PDB entry 4ILW | X-ray diffraction, 2.10 A resolution | chains A and D

[Chain A]
Protein: Metalloproteinase inhibitor 2
Organism: Homo sapiens
Notes: fragment: Tissue inhibitor of metalloproteinases-2
Reference sequence: P16035 (TIMP2_HUMAN); residues 1-194 here correspond to UniProt positions 27-220 (UniProt number = residue number + 26)
Chain sequence (194 residues; each row starts with the number of its first residue):
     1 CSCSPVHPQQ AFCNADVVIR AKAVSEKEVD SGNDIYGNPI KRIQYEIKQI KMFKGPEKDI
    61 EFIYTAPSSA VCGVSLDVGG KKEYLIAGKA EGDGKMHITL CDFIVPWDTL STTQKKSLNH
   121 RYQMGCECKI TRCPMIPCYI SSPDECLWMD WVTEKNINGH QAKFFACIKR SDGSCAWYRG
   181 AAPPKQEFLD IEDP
Not modelled in the structure: 183-194
Disulfides: C1-C72, C3-C101, C13-C126, C128-C175, C133-C138, C146-C167
Metal / ion sites: Zn2+: C1 (shared with H217(D), H221(D), H227(D) of chain D)
Swiss-Prot annotation at these positions:
  - region (Involved in metalloproteinase-binding): C1 to S4, S69, A70
  - binding site (Zn(2+)): C1
  - site (Involved in metalloproteinase-binding): N14, I35, K41
From the paper describing this entry:
  - Zn2+ coordination: C1

[Chain D]
Protein: Stromelysin-2
Organism: Homo sapiens
Notes: EC 3.4.24.22; fragment: Matrix metalloproteinase-10 catalytic domain
Reference sequence: P09238 (MMP10_HUMAN); residue numbers follow UniProt; this construct covers 99-263
Chain sequence (165 residues; each row starts with the number of its first residue):
    99 FSSFPGMPKW RKTHLTYRIV NYTPDLPRDA VDSAIEKALK VWEEVTPLTF SRLYEGEADI
   159 MISFAVKEHG DFYSFDGPGH SLAHAYPPGP GLYGDIHFDD DEKWTEDASG TNLFLVAAHE
   219 LGHSLGLFHS ANTEALMYPL YNSFTELAQF RLSQDDVNGI QSLYG
Not modelled in the structure: 99-104
Metal / ion sites: Ca2+ site 1: D123, D198, E200; Ca2+ site 2: D157, G189, Y191, D193; Zn2+ site 1: H167, D169, H182, H195; Ca2+ site 3: D174, G175, G177, S179, D197, E200; Zn2+ site 2: H217, H221, H227 (shared with C1(A) of chain A)
Swiss-Prot annotation at these positions:
  - active site: E218
  - binding site (Zn(2+)): H167, D169, H182, H195, H217, H221, H227
From the paper describing this entry:
  - Zn2+ coordination: H217, H221, H227
  - conformationally variable residues (loop rearrangement): Y239 to R249

[Interface between chain A and chain D]
Pairs across the interface (56; chain A residue first):
  C1(A) - A181(D)
  C1(A) - H217(D)  hydrogen bond (backbone-side chain)
  C1(A) - E218(D)  hydrogen bond (backbone-side chain)
  C1(A) - H221(D)  hydrogen bond (backbone-side chain)
  C1(A) - H227(D)  hydrogen bond (backbone-side chain)
  C1(A) - P237(D)
  S2(A) - H178(D)
  S2(A) - S179(D)
  S2(A) - L180(D)  hydrogen bond (backbone-backbone)
  S2(A) - A181(D)  hydrogen bond (backbone-backbone)
  S2(A) - V214(D)
  S2(A) - H217(D)
  S2(A) - E218(D)  hydrogen bond
  S2(A) - P237(D)
  C3(A) - H178(D)
  C3(A) - P237(D)  hydrogen bond (backbone-backbone)
  C3(A) - L238(D)
  C3(A) - Y239(D)
  S4(A) - G177(D)
  S4(A) - H178(D)  hydrogen bond (backbone-backbone)
  S4(A) - Y239(D)
  P5(A) - L238(D)
  P5(A) - Y239(D)
  V6(A) - H178(D)
  N14(A) - H178(D)  hydrogen bond
  S31(A) - F170(D)
  G32(A) - F170(D)
  N33(A) - F170(D)
  Y36(A) - E155(D)  hydrogen bond
  Y36(A) - G189(D)
  N38(A) - P188(D)
  P39(A) - Y191(D)  hydrogen bond (backbone-side chain)
  I40(A) - D169(D)
  I40(A) - Y171(D)  hydrophobic
  I40(A) - L190(D)  hydrophobic
  K41(A) - Y171(D)  hydrogen bond (backbone-side chain)
  R42(A) - F170(D)
  R42(A) - Y171(D)
  A66(A) - Y171(D)  hydrophobic
  P67(A) - Y171(D)
  S69(A) - H227(D)  hydrogen bond
  A70(A) - H182(D)
  A70(A) - A183(D)  hydrogen bond (backbone-backbone)
  A70(A) - H221(D)
  V71(A) - H182(D)
  V71(A) - A183(D)
  V71(A) - Y184(D)  hydrophobic
  C72(A) - S179(D)  hydrogen bond
  C72(A) - A181(D)
  C72(A) - H182(D)
  L100(A) - H227(D)
  C101(A) - H178(D)
  C101(A) - S179(D)
  R132(A) - Y239(D)
  R132(A) - F242(D)
  W151(A) - F242(D)  hydrophobic
Also at the interface, not in a pair above, chain A (33 interface residues in all): Q10, A11, D34, T65, S68, H97, D102
Also at the interface, not in a pair above, chain D (28 interface residues in all): S172, P176, P185
From the paper, about this interface:
  - pairs named by the authors: C1(A)-H217(D), C1(A)-H227(D), C1(A)-E218(D), S2(A)-L180(D), S2(A)-A181(D), S2(A)-E218(D), C3(A)-P237(D), S4(A)-H178(D), P39(A)-Y191(D), I40(A)-F170(D) (hydrophobic contact), I40(A)-Y171(D) (hydrophobic contact), I40(A)-L190(D) (hydrophobic contact), K41(A)-Y171(D) (hydrogen bond), R42(A)-F170(D), S69(A)-H227(D), A70(A)-A183(D), V71(A)-A183(D), C72(A)-A181(D), C101(A)-H178(D), R132(A)-F242(D) (cation-pi contact), R132(A)-Y239(D) (cation-pi contact), W151(A)-F242(D) (pi stacking)
  - interface residues, chain A: C1(A), S2(A), P67(A), R132(A), W151(A)

[Overview]
33 residues of chain A face 28 of chain D across their interface; the contacts include 16 hydrogen bonds.
Polar contacts include C1(A)-H217(D), C1(A)-E218(D) and C1(A)-H221(D). The authors report contacts between
C1(A) and H217(D), C1(A) and H227(D) and C1(A) and E218(D) among others; hydrophobic contacts between I40(A)
and F170(D), I40(A) and Y171(D) and I40(A) and L190(D); a hydrogen bond between K41(A) and Y171(D). The paper
reports interface residues C1(A), S2(A) and P67(A) among others; Zn2+ coordination by C1(A) and H217(D) among
others.
Here chain A is Metalloproteinase inhibitor 2 and chain D is Stromelysin-2, both from Homo sapiens. Entry 4ILW
(Complex of matrix metalloproteinase-10 catalytic domain (MMP-10cd) with tissue inhibitor of
metalloproteinases-2 (TIMP-2)) was determined by X-ray diffraction.
